Entry 8I5Y (electron microscopy, 2.60 A resolution); this record covers chains A and B of the 3 polymer chains in the assembly.

[Chain A]
Molecule: Sodium channel protein type 9 subunit alpha
Organism: Homo sapiens
UniProt: Q15858 (SCN9A_HUMAN); residues 1-1988 here = UniProt positions 1-1988
Chain sequence (2028 residues; numbered -39 to 1988; the number before each row is that of its first residue; numbers below 1 keep their minus sign (Trp-39 is residue -39)):
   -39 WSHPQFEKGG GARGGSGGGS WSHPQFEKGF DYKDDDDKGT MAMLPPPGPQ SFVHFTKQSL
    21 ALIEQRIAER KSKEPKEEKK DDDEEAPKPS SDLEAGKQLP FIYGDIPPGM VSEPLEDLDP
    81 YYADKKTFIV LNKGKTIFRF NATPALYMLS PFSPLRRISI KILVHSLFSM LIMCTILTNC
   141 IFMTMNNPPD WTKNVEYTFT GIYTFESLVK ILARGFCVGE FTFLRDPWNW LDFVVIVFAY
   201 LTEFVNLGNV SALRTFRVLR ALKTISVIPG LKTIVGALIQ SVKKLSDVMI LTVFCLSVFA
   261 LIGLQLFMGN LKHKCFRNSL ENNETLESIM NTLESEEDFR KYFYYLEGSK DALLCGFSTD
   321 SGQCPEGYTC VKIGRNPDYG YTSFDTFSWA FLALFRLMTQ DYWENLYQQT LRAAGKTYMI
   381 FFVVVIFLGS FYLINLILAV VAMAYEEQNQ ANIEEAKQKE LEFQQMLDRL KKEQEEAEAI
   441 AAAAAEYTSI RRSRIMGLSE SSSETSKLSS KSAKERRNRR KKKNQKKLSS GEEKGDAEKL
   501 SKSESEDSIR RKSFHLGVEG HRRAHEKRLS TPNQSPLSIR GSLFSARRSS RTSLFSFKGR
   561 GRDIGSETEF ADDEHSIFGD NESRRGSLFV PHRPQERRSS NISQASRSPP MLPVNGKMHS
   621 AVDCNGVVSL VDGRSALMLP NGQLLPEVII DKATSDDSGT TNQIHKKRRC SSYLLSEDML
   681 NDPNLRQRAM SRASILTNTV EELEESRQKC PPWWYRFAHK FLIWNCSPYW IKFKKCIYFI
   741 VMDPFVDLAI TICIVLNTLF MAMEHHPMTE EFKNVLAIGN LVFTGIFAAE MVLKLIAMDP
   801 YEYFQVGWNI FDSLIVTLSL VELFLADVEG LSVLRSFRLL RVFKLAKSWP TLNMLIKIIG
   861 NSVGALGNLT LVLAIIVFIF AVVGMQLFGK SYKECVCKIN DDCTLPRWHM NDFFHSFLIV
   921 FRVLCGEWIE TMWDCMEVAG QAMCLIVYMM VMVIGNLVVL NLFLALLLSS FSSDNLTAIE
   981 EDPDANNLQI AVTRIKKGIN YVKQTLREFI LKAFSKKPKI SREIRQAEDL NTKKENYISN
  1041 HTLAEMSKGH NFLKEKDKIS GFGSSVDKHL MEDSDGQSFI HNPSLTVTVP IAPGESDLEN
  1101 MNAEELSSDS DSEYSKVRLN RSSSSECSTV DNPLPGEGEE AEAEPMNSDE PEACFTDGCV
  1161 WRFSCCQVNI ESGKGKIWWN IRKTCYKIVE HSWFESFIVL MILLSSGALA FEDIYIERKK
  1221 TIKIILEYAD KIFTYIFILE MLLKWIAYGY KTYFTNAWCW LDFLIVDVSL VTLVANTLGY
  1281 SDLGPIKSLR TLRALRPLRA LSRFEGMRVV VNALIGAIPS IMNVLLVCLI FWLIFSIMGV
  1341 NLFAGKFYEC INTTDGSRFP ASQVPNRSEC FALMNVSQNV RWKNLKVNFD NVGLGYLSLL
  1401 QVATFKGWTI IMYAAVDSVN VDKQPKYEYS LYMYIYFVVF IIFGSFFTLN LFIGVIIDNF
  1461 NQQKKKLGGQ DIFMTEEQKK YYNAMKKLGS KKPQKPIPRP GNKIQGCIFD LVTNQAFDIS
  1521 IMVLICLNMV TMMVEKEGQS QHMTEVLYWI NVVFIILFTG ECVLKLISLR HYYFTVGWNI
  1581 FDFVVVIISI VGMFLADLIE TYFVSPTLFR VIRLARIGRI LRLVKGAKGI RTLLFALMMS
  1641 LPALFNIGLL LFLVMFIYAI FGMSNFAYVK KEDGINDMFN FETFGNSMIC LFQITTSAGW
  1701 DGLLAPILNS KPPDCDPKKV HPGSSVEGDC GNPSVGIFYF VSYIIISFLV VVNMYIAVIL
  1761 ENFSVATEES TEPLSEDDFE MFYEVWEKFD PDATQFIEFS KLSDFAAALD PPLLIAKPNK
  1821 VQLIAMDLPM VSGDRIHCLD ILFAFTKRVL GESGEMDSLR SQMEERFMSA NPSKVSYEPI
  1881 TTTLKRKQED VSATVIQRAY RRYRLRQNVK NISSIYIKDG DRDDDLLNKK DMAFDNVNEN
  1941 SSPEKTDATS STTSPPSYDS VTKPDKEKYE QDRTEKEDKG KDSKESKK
Unresolved in the structure: -39 to 7, 35-46, 207-208, 419-727, 826-830, 1015-1174, 1769-1988
Cystine bridges: Cys275-Cys324, Cys315-Cys330, Cys897-Cys903, Cys935-Cys944, Cys1350-Cys1370, Cys1715-Cys1730
Glycans and other covalent adducts: N-acetylglucosamine (NAG) linked to Asn283, Asn1352, Asn1366
Construct notes: expression tag (-39 to 0)
Metal / ion sites: Na+: Asp361, Glu930
Small-molecule neighbours:
  - 1PW ((2S,3R,4E)-2-(acetylamino)-3-hydroxyoctadec-4-en-1-yl dihydrogen phosphate): Ile1321, Met1322, Leu1325, Thr1404, Ile1694, Thr1695, Thr1696, Ser1697, Ile1744, Ile1745, Ser1747, Phe1748, Leu1749, Val1751
  - 9Z9 ((3beta,14beta,17beta,25R)-3-[4-methoxy-3-(methoxymethyl)butoxy]spirost-5-en): Leu398, Ala402, Glu406, Gln410, Leu960, Phe963, Leu964, Leu967, Leu968, Ser972, Leu1449, Ile1453, Ile1457, Tyr1755, Ile1759, Phe1763
  - 1-O-octadecyl-sn-glycero-3-phosphocholine (LPE), molecule 1: Ile250, Val253, Phe254, Ser257, Phe347, Ser348, Phe351, Cys1526, Met1529, Met1533, Leu1623, Gly1626, Ala1627, Lys1628
  - 1-O-octadecyl-sn-glycero-3-phosphocholine (LPE), molecule 2: Thr319, Asp320, Lys376, Thr377, Met379, Val383, Phe1652, Met1655, Gly1685, Met1688, Ile1689, Phe1692
  - 1-O-octadecyl-sn-glycero-3-phosphocholine (LPE), molecule 3: Lys376, Asp1213, Tyr1215, Arg1218, Thr1683, Phe1684, Gly1685, Asn1686
  - 1-O-octadecyl-sn-glycero-3-phosphocholine (LPE), molecule 4: Phe387, Glu1477, Gln1478, Tyr1481, Leu1641, Pro1642, Leu1644, Phe1645, Gly1648, Met1754
  - 1-O-octadecyl-sn-glycero-3-phosphocholine (LPE), molecule 5: Met763, His765, Phe772
  - 1-O-octadecyl-sn-glycero-3-phosphocholine (LPE), molecule 6: Lys1187, Ile1188, His1191, Trp1193, Phe1194, Phe1197
  - 1-O-octadecyl-sn-glycero-3-phosphocholine (LPE), molecule 7: Leu1203, Ser1206, Gly1207, Ala1210, Phe1211, Lys1219, Met1307, Leu1649, Phe1652, Leu1653, Phe1656, Phe1684
  - 1-O-octadecyl-sn-glycero-3-phosphocholine (LPE), molecule 8: Asn1256, Ala1257, Trp1258, Leu1261, Leu1292, Leu1295, Leu1298, Leu1301, Val1311, Asn1312, Ile1315
  - 1-O-octadecyl-sn-glycero-3-phosphocholine (LPE), molecule 9: Leu1295, Leu1298, Leu1301, Val1311, Leu1650, Val1654, Ile1657, Tyr1658, Phe1661, Asn1665, Val1735, Phe1738, Tyr1739, Ser1742, Ile1746
  - 1-O-octadecyl-sn-glycero-3-phosphocholine (LPE), molecule 10: Tyr1481, Ala1484, Met1485, Met1638, Leu1641
  - 1-O-octadecyl-sn-glycero-3-phosphocholine (LPE), molecule 11: Ser1710, Pro1733, Ser1734, Ile1737, Phe1738, Val1741, Ser1742, Ile1745, Ile1746
  - phosphatidyl serine (P5S; O-[(R)-{[(2R)-2,3-bis(octadecanoyloxy)propyl]oxy}(hydroxy)phosphoryl]-L-serine): Trp1178, Trp1179, Arg1182, Lys1183, Tyr1186, Leu1242, Trp1245, Ile1246, Ala1247, Tyr1248, Gly1249, Tyr1250, Lys1251
  - Vixotrigine (TB4): Gln360, Val383, Ile386, Phe387, Ser390, Phe391, Leu1651, Phe1692, Thr1695, Thr1696, Val1751, Met1754, Tyr1755
Curated features (UniProtKB/Swiss-Prot):
  - site (Is directly targeted by the spider protoxin-II): Glu822, Asp827
  - modified residue: Ser1490 (Phosphoserine)
  - glycosylation (N-linked (GlcNAc...) asparagine): Asn209, Asn283, Asn1352, Asn1366, Asn1375
Reported in the primary citation:
  - binding site for Vixotrigine: Ile386, Phe387, Phe391, Phe1692, Thr1695, Thr1696, Val1751, Tyr1755

[Chain B]
Molecule: Sodium channel subunit beta-1
Organism: Homo sapiens
UniProt: Q07699 (SCN1B_HUMAN); residues 1-218 here = UniProt positions 1-218
Chain sequence (218 residues; row label = number of the first residue in the row):
     1 MGRLLALVVG AALVSSACGG CVEVDSETEA VYGMTFKILC ISCKRRSETN AETFTEWTFR
    61 QKGTEEFVKI LRYENEVLQL EEDERFEGRV VWNGSRGTKD LQDLSIFITN VTYNHSGDYE
   121 CHVYRLLFFE NYEHNTSVVK KIHIEVVDKA NRDMASIVSE IMMYVLIVVL TIWLVAEMIY
   181 CYKKIAAATE TAAQENASEY LAITSESKEN CTGVQVAE
Unresolved in the structure: 1-19, 193-218
Cystine bridges: Cys21-Cys43, Cys40-Cys121
Glycans and other covalent adducts: N-acetylglucosamine (NAG) linked to Asn93, Asn110, Asn114, Asn135
Small-molecule neighbours:
  - 1-O-octadecyl-sn-glycero-3-phosphocholine (LPE), molecule 1: Trp173, Leu174, Glu177, Cys181
  - 1-O-octadecyl-sn-glycero-3-phosphocholine (LPE), molecule 2: Met178, Ile179, Tyr182
Curated features (UniProtKB/Swiss-Prot):
  - glycosylation (N-linked (GlcNAc...) asparagine): Asn93, Asn110, Asn114, Asn135

[How chain A and chain B interact]
Pairs across the interface - 62 pairs, chain A then chain B:
  Arg277(A) with Asn131(B), hydrogen bond (side chain-backbone); Tyr132(B)
  Asn278(A) with Tyr132(B)
  Ser279(A) with Tyr132(B)
  Arg300(A) with Glu130(B), salt bridge
  Tyr304(A) with Glu48(B), hydrogen bond; Thr49(B)
  Leu306(A) with Glu48(B)
  Leu313(A) with Arg46(B)
  Gln323(A) with Arg45(B); Arg46(B), hydrogen bond (backbone-side chain)
  Cys324(A) with Arg45(B), hydrogen bond (backbone-side chain)
  Pro325(A) with Arg46(B); Phe129(B), hydrophobic
  Glu326(A) with Lys44(B); Arg45(B), hydrogen bond (side chain-backbone); Leu127(B); Phe129(B); His134(B), hydrogen bond (backbone-side chain)
  Gly327(A) with Tyr132(B), hydrogen bond (backbone-side chain); His134(B), hydrogen bond (backbone-side chain)
  Tyr328(A) with Phe129(B); Tyr132(B)
  Arg372(A) with Arg46(B)
  Ile1177(A) with Tyr182(B)
  Asn1180(A) with Tyr182(B); Ile185(B)
  Lys1183(A) with Ile185(B); Thr189(B)
  Thr1184(A) with Met178(B); Cys181(B); Tyr182(B); Ile185(B)
  Ile1188(A) with Met178(B), hydrophobic
  Ile1214(A) with Val22(B)
  Tyr1215(A) with Val22(B), hydrophobic
  Glu1217(A) with Val24(B)
  Arg1218(A) with Val22(B); Glu23(B), hydrogen bond (side chain-backbone)
  Thr1221(A) with Ala155(B)
  Ile1224(A) with Ser156(B)
  Ile1225(A) with Ser159(B)
  Tyr1228(A) with Arg152(B); Ser159(B); Glu160(B); Met163(B), hydrophobic
  Lys1231(A) with Met163(B)
  Ile1232(A) with Ile167(B), hydrophobic
  Tyr1235(A) with Thr171(B), hydrogen bond
  Ile1236(A) with Leu170(B), hydrophobic
  Leu1239(A) with Leu174(B), hydrophobic
  Leu1243(A) with Leu174(B), hydrophobic
  Tyr1668(A) with Gly20(B)
  Asp1677(A) with Arg46(B), salt bridge
  His1721(A) with Gly20(B)
  Pro1722(A) with Gly20(B); Cys21(B); Val22(B), hydrogen bond (backbone-backbone); Ile41(B), hydrophobic
  Gly1723(A) with Val22(B); Val24(B); Ile41(B)
Interface residues without a listed pair, chain A (44 interface residues in all): Lys301, Tyr305, Cys1185, Phe1197, Lys1220, Glu1682
Interface residues without a listed pair, chain B (40 interface residues in all): Glu27, Gln102, Asp103, Arg125, Thr136, Met162, Leu166, Glu177

[In short]
The interface between chain A and chain B involves 44 residues on one side and 40 on the other, with 11
hydrogen bonds and 2 salt bridges. Polar contacts include Arg300(A)-Glu130(B), Asp1677(A)-Arg46(B) and
Arg277(A)-Asn131(B). From the paper: a binding site for Vixotrigine at Ile386(A), Phe387(A) and Phe391(A)
among others.
Chain A is Sodium channel protein type 9 subunit alpha and chain B is Sodium channel subunit beta-1, both from
Homo sapiens; the structure, Structure of human Nav1.7 in complex with vixotrigine, was determined by electron
microscopy together with 8I5B, 8I5G, 8I5X, 8J4F, 8S9B and 8S9C from the same study.
